PDB entry 6GSI | electron microscopy, 3.75 A resolution | chains G and H of the 12 polymer chains in the assembly

[Chain G (and H)]
Name: Junctional adhesion molecule A
Source organism: Felis catus
Notes: chain H of this document is another copy of the same molecule, construct and numbering; everything in this record applies to it too
Reference sequence: Q2WGK2 (JAM1_FELCA); residue numbers follow UniProt; this construct covers 29-230
Amino-acid sequence (202 residues; row label = number of the first residue in the row):
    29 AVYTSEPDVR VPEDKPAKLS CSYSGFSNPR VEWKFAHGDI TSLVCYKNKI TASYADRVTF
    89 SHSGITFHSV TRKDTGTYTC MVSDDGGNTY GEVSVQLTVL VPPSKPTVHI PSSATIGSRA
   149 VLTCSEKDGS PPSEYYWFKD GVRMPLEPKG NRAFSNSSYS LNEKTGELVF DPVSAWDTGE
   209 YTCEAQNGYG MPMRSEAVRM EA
Disordered / not traced: 29, 230 (chain H: 229-230)
Disulfide bonds: Cys-49/Cys-108, Cys-152/Cys-211
UniProt features mapped onto this chain:
  - glycosylation: Asn-184 (N-linked (GlcNAc...) asparagine)
  - mutagenesis: Asp-42 (D42N: 60% loss of FCV capsid binding), Lys-43 (K43N: 80% loss of FCV capsid binding), Ser-97 (S97A: 50% loss of FCV capsid binding)

[How chain G and chain H interact]
Pairs across the interface (19; chain G residue first):
  Lys-62(G) / Glu-175(H)  salt bridge
  Met-109(G) / Glu-175(H)
  Met-109(G) / Arg-180(H)
  Asn-116(G) / Val-170(H)
  Tyr-118(G) / Arg-171(H)
  Tyr-118(G) / Pro-173(H)
  Tyr-118(G) / Arg-180(H)  hydrogen bond
  Glu-120(G) / Arg-171(H)  hydrogen bond (backbone-side chain)
  Glu-120(G) / Leu-174(H)  hydrogen bond (side chain-backbone)
  Glu-120(G) / Arg-180(H)  salt bridge
  Val-170(G) / Asn-116(H)
  Arg-171(G) / Tyr-118(H)
  Arg-171(G) / Glu-120(H)
  Pro-173(G) / Tyr-118(H)
  Leu-174(G) / Glu-120(H)
  Glu-175(G) / Lys-62(H)  salt bridge
  Glu-175(G) / Met-109(H)
  Arg-180(G) / Met-109(H)  hydrogen bond
  Arg-180(G) / Tyr-118(H)  hydrogen bond
Interface residues without a listed pair, chain G (14 interface residues in all): Arg-58, Gly-119, Met-172
Interface residues without a listed pair, chain H (15 interface residues in all): Arg-58, Glu-60, Thr-117, Met-172

[In short]
The interface between chain G and chain H involves 14 residues on one side and 15 on the other; the contacts
include 5 hydrogen bonds and 3 salt bridges. Among the polar pairs are Lys-62(G)/Glu-175(H),
Glu-120(G)/Arg-180(H) and Tyr-118(G)/Arg-180(H).
Both chains are Junctional adhesion molecule A (Felis catus). Entry 6GSI (Feline Calicivirus Strain F9 bound
to a soluble ectodomain fragment of feline junctional adhesion molecule A ...) was determined by electron
microscopy, deposited together with 6GSH.
